PDB entry 6CV2 | electron microscopy, 2.86 A resolution | chains B and C of the 4 polymer chains in the assembly

[Chain B]
Molecule: viral protein 3
Organism: Enterovirus D68
Reference sequence: E9RIT6 (E9RIT6_9ENTO); numbering as in UniProt (aligned over 1-247)
Chain sequence (247 residues; numbered 1 to 247; the number before each row is that of its first residue):
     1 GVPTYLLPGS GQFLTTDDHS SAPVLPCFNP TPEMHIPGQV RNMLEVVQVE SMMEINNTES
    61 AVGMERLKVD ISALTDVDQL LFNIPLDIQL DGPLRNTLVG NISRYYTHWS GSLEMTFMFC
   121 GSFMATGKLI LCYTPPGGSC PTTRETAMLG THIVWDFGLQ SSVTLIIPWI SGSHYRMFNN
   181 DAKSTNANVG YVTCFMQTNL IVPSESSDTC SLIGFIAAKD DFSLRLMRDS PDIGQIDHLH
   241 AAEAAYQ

[Chain C]
Molecule: viral protein 2
Organism: Enterovirus D68
Reference sequence: A0A097ZN88 (A0A097ZN88_9ENTO); numbering as in UniProt (aligned over 1-248)
Chain sequence (248 residues; numbered 1 to 248; the number before each row is that of its first residue):
     1 SPSAEACGYS DRVLQLKLGN SAIVTQEAAN YCCAYGEWPN YLPDHEAVAI DKPTQPETAT
    61 DRFYTLKSVK WEAGSTGWWW KLPDALNNIG MFGQNVQHHY LYRSGFLIHV QCNATRFHQG
   121 ALLVVAIPEH QRGAHNTNTS PGFDDIMKGE EGGTFNHPYV LDDGTSLACA TIFPHQWINL
   181 RTNNSATIVL PWMNAAPMDF PLRHNQWTLA IIPVVPLGTR TMSSMVPITV SIAPMCCEFN
   241 GLRHAITQ
Not modelled in the structure: 1-9, 247-248
Construct notes: conflict R116 (Lys in A0A097ZN88)

[Interface between chain B and chain C]
Pairs across the interface (86):
  M34(B) - E46(C)
  M34(B) - N194(C)
  M34(B) - A195(C)
  M34(B) - A196(C)
  M34(B) - P197(C)
  H35(B) - E37(C)  salt bridge
  H35(B) - E46(C)  hydrogen bond (backbone-side chain)
  I36(B) - M193(C)  hydrophobic
  I36(B) - N194(C)
  P37(B) - Y35(C)  hydrophobic
  P37(B) - E37(C)
  P37(B) - P191(C)  hydrophobic
  P37(B) - W192(C)
  P37(B) - M193(C)
  G38(B) - Y35(C)
  V46(B) - I172(C)  hydrophobic
  V49(B) - T171(C)
  V49(B) - I172(C)  hydrophobic
  E50(B) - T171(C)  hydrogen bond (backbone-side chain)
  S51(B) - A168(C)
  S51(B) - C169(C)
  S51(B) - T171(C)
  M52(B) - L167(C)
  M52(B) - A168(C)  hydrogen bond (backbone-backbone)
  M52(B) - V214(C)  hydrophobic
  E54(B) - Y159(C)  hydrogen bond
  G63(B) - Y159(C)
  M64(B) - T76(C)
  M64(B) - P158(C)  hydrophobic
  M64(B) - Y159(C)
  M64(B) - L167(C)  hydrophobic
  M64(B) - I212(C)  hydrophobic
  M64(B) - P213(C)
  R66(B) - Y159(C)
  L67(B) - L167(C)  hydrophobic
  L67(B) - A168(C)  hydrophobic
  K68(B) - V214(C)
  K68(B) - P216(C)
  N96(B) - S166(C)  hydrogen bond
  N96(B) - A168(C)
  N96(B) - C169(C)  hydrogen bond (backbone-side chain)
  T97(B) - C169(C)
  L98(B) - C169(C)
  L98(B) - I172(C)  hydrophobic
  N101(B) - C169(C)
  M118(B) - W177(C)  hydrophobic
  M118(B) - N179(C)
  F119(B) - N179(C)  hydrogen bond (backbone-side chain)
  F119(B) - R181(C)
  C120(B) - Q119(C)
  C120(B) - A121(C)  hydrophobic
  C120(B) - N179(C)
  C120(B) - V215(C)  hydrophobic
  G121(B) - Q119(C)
  G121(B) - R181(C)
  S122(B) - R116(C)
  S122(B) - F117(C)
  S122(B) - H118(C)
  S122(B) - Q119(C)
  S122(B) - R181(C)  hydrogen bond (backbone-side chain)
  F123(B) - R116(C)  hydrogen bond (backbone-backbone)
  F123(B) - R181(C)
  M124(B) - R116(C)  hydrogen bond (backbone-backbone)
  M124(B) - F117(C)  hydrophobic
  A125(B) - R181(C)  hydrogen bond (backbone-side chain)
  G158(B) - R181(C)  hydrogen bond (backbone-side chain)
  S161(B) - T182(C)
  P203(B) - F117(C)  hydrophobic
  P203(B) - R220(C)  hydrogen bond (backbone-side chain)
  S204(B) - R220(C)  hydrogen bond (backbone-side chain)
  E205(B) - F117(C)
  E205(B) - T219(C)  hydrogen bond (backbone-side chain)
  E205(B) - R220(C)  hydrogen bond (backbone-backbone)
  E205(B) - T221(C)  hydrogen bond (backbone-backbone)
  S206(B) - F117(C)
  S206(B) - R220(C)  hydrogen bond (backbone-side chain)
  S207(B) - Q119(C)  hydrogen bond
  S207(B) - R220(C)
  D208(B) - R220(C)
  T209(B) - Q119(C)  hydrogen bond (backbone-side chain)
  C210(B) - Q119(C)
  S211(B) - V215(C)
  I213(B) - V214(C)  hydrophobic
  I213(B) - V215(C)  hydrophobic
  F215(B) - W177(C)  hydrophobic
  H240(B) - N138(C)
Interface residues without a listed pair, chain B (45 interface residues in all): F157, L159, V202
Interface residues without a listed pair, chain C (41 interface residues in all): R12, S75, G120, G218

[Overview]
The interface between chain B and chain C involves 45 residues on one side and 41 on the other; the contacts
include 20 hydrogen bonds and 1 salt bridge. Polar pairs include H35(B)-E37(C), H35(B)-E46(C) and
E50(B)-T171(C).
Chain B is viral protein 3 and chain C is viral protein 2, both from Enterovirus D68; the structure, CryoEM
structure of human enterovirus D68 full virion, was determined by electron microscopy together with 6CV1,
6CV3, 6CV4, 6CV5 and 6CVB from the same study.
